PDB entry 5GAP | electron microscopy, 3.60 A resolution | chains H and G of the 12 polymer chains in the assembly

== Chain H ==
Protein: U4/U6 small nuclear ribonucleoprotein PRP4
Source organism: Saccharomyces cerevisiae
UniProt: P20053 (PRP4_YEAST); residue numbers follow UniProt; this construct covers 1-465
Amino-acid sequence (465 residues; each row starts with the number of its first residue):
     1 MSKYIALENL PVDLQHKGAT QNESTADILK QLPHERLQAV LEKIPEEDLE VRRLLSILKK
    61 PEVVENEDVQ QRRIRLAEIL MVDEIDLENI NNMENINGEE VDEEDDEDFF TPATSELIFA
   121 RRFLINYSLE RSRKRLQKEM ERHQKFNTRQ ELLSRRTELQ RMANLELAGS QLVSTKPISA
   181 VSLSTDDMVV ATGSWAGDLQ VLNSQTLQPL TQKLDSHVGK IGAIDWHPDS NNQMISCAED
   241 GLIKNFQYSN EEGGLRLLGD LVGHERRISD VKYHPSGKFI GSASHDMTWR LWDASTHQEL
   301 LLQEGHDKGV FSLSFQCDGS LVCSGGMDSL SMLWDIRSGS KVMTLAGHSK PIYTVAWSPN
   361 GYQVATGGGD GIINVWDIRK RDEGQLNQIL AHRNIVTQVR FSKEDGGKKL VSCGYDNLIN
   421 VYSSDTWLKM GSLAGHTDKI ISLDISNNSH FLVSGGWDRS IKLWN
Unresolved in the structure: 1-108

== Chain G ==
Protein: U4/U6 small nuclear ribonucleoprotein PRP3
Source organism: Saccharomyces cerevisiae
UniProt: Q03338 (PRP3_YEAST); numbering as in UniProt (aligned over 1-469)
Amino-acid sequence (469 residues; numbered 1 to 469; the number before each row is that of its first residue):
     1 MPPRNTYEKG NPKRQNSPYY KPSFLRREET TNDEEKFQGH GLKTELHSAL KSSNLNLIRR
    61 TYQTGENPYL SDPHDRGSSS RFNRRYERGL KFYQKGEISK RIAQERTLQK QQEEEELKRK
   121 LKQEEDEKDK RKLIESGDLP NLELHEDKFL LDLSKFKIYY DNNHGYEWWD TAYLDEKGEL
   181 MEKYDMNGTS PAEEKLAEDI DEVDDDDDDE HPSIRYVAHP LPEKINEAKV SIKAYLTQHE
   241 RKRLRRNRRK MAREAREIKI KLGLLPKPEP KVKLSNMMSV FENDQNITDP TAWEKVVKDQ
   301 VDLRKRKHLE ENERRHEDAI KRRKEAVNMN VEKPTVYHCK VFQFKNLQNP KIRFKLKMNS
   361 KELSLKGLCL RIRDDGPGII IVVGNEKSCK FYENLVMKRI KWNEDFELHT NTGDIKMDMH
   421 NNSISKTWEG YLQDCKFKGW FMKVCNDQDS LLRTLGQFDS EHFYSPVQT
Unresolved in the structure: 1-149, 468-469

== Chain H / chain G interface ==
Residue-residue contacts - 90 pairs, chain H then chain G:
  Phe109(H) with His219(G)
  Phe110(H) with Val217(G); His219(G), hydrogen bond (backbone-side chain)
  Thr111(H) with Tyr216(G); Val217(G); Ala218(G)
  Pro112(H) with Tyr216(G); Val217(G), hydrogen bond (backbone-backbone); His219(G)
  Ala113(H) with Arg215(G)
  Leu117(H) with Val217(G), hydrophobic
  Ile118(H) with Arg215(G)
  Arg121(H) with Ile214(G), hydrogen bond (side chain-backbone); Tyr216(G), hydrogen bond (side chain-backbone)
  Arg122(H) with Asp206(G); Asp208(G), salt bridge
  Ile125(H) with Asp207(G); Asp209(G)
  Leu129(H) with Ala192(G), hydrophobic; Leu196(G), hydrophobic
  Ser132(H) with Glu193(G); Leu196(G)
  Arg133(H) with Pro191(G)
  Arg135(H) with Glu193(G), salt bridge
  Leu136(H) with Asp185(G); Pro191(G); Ala192(G)
  Glu139(H) with Met181(G)
  Met140(H) with Asp185(G)
  His143(H) with Gly178(G); Met181(G); Glu182(G), salt bridge
  Phe146(H) with Glu176(G)
  Arg149(H) with His164(G); Tyr166(G)
  Leu152(H) with Tyr166(G); Trp168(G), hydrophobic
  Leu153(H) with His164(G)
  Arg155(H) with Leu174(G)
  Arg156(H) with Trp168(G)
  Leu302(H) with His219(G)
  Gln303(H) with Val217(G); Ala218(G)
  Glu304(H) with His219(G); Pro220(G)
  His306(H) with Pro222(G)
  Asp307(H) with Pro222(G); Lys224(G)
  Gln316(H) with Lys195(G)
  Ser320(H) with Leu196(G)
  Leu321(H) with Lys195(G)
  Asp328(H) with Ile225(G)
  Trp334(H) with Pro220(G), hydrophobic
  Arg337(H) with Lys195(G), hydrogen bond (side chain-backbone); Leu196(G); Asp199(G), salt bridge
  Ser338(H) with Pro212(G); Ser213(G); Tyr216(G)
  Gly339(H) with Ala218(G)
  Lys341(H) with Pro220(G)
  Leu345(H) with Gln433(G)
  Ala346(H) with Gln433(G), hydrogen bond (backbone-side chain)
  Gly347(H) with Gln433(G)
  His348(H) with Gln433(G)
  Ser349(H) with Tyr431(G); Gln433(G)
  Asp370(H) with Trp428(G); Gly430(G); Tyr431(G), hydrogen bond (backbone-backbone)
  Gly371(H) with Trp428(G)
  Ile372(H) with Trp428(G); Tyr431(G); Leu432(G), hydrophobic
  Arg379(H) with Tyr184(G); Glu193(G)
  Arg381(H) with Glu194(G)
  Asn387(H) with His462(G)
  Gln388(H) with His462(G), hydrogen bond
  Leu390(H) with Trp428(G); His462(G); Phe463(G), hydrophobic
  Ala391(H) with Trp428(G)
  His392(H) with Trp428(G)
  Arg393(H) with Lys426(G), hydrogen bond (side chain-backbone); Glu429(G)
  Asp425(H) with Leu174(G)
  Thr426(H) with Ala172(G); Leu174(G)
  Leu428(H) with Thr171(G)
Other interface residues (no listed pair), chain H (71 interface residues in all): Thr114, Asn126, Ser128, Gln144, Thr148, Glu151, Gly305, Asp318, Leu330, Asp335, Gly361, Asp377, Ser423, Lys429
Other interface residues (no listed pair), chain G (51 interface residues in all): Gly165, Asp175, Leu221, Glu223, Val341, Thr427, Pro466

== Overview ==
71 residues of chain H face 51 of chain G across their interface, with 9 hydrogen bonds and 4 salt bridges.
Polar pairs include Arg122(H)-Asp208(G), Arg135(H)-Glu193(G) and His143(H)-Glu182(G).
Chain H is U4/U6 small nuclear ribonucleoprotein PRP4 and chain G is U4/U6 small nuclear ribonucleoprotein
PRP3, both from Saccharomyces cerevisiae; the structure, Body region of the U4/U6.U5 tri-snRNP, was determined
by electron microscopy together with 5GAM, 5GAN and 5GAO from the same study.
